PDB entry 4G7R | X-ray diffraction, 3.05 A resolution | chains A and B of the 3 polymer chains in the assembly

== Chain A ==
Molecule: Cytochrome c oxidase subunit 1
Organism: Thermus thermophilus
Notes: EC 1.9.3.1
Reference sequence: Q5SJ79 (COX1_THET8); residue numbers follow UniProt; this construct covers 2-562
Amino-acid sequence (569 residues; numbered -6 to 562; the number before each row is that of its first residue; numbers below 1 keep their minus sign (Met-6 is residue -6)):
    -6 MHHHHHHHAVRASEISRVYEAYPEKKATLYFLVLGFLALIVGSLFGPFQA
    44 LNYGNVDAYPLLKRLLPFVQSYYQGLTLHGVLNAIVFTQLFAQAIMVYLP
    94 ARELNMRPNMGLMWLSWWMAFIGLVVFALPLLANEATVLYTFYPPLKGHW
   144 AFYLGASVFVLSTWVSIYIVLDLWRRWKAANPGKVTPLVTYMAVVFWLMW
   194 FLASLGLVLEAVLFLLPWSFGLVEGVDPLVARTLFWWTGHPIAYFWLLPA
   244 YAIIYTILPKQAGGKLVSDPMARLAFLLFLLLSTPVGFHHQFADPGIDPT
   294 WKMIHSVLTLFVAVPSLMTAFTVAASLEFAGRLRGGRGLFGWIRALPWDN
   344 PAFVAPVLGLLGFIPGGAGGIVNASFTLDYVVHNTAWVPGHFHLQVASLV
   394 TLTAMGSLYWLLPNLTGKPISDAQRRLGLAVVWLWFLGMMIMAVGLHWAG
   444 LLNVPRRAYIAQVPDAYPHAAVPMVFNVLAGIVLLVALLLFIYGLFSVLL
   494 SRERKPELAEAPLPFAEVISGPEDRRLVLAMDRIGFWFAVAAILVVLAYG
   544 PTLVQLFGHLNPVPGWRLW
Unresolved in the structure: -6 to 11
Construct notes: expression tag (-6 to 1); engineered mutation Phe120 (Ala in Q5SJ79), Ala236 (Val in Q5SJ79)
Bound ions: heme Fe: His72, His386; Cu ion: His233, His282, His283 (together with peroxide ion); heme-as Fe: His384 (together with peroxide ion)
Residues lining bound ligands:
  - heme-as (HAS): Tyr133, Tyr136, Trp229, His233, Ala236, Tyr237, Trp239, Leu240, Tyr244, His282, His283, Phe285, Thr302, Ala306, Ser309, Leu310, Thr312, Ala313, Val316, Ala317, Leu320, Trp335, Ile336, Leu339, Val350, Leu353, Leu354, Phe356, Ile357, Gly360, Gly363, Ile364, Asn366, Ala367, Asp372, His376, Asn377, Val381, His384, Phe385, Gln388, Val389, Val393, Arg449
  - heme (HEM): Leu32, Ser36, Gly39, Pro40, Gln42, Ala43, Tyr46, Tyr65, Leu69, His72, Gly73, Asn76, Ala77, Phe80, Thr81, Leu132, Tyr133, Pro382, Phe385, His386, Val389, Ala390, Thr394, Trp428, Met432, Met435, Arg449, Arg450, Ala451, Leu477
  - peroxide ion (PER): Gly232, His233, Ala236, His282, His283
Swiss-Prot annotation at these positions:
  - binding site (Fe(II)-heme a): His72, His386
  - binding site (Cu cation): His233, Tyr237, His282, His283
  - binding site (heme a3): His384
  - cross-link: His233 to Tyr237 (1'-histidyl-3'-tyrosine (His-Tyr))

== Chain B ==
Molecule: Cytochrome c oxidase subunit 2
Organism: Thermus thermophilus
Notes: EC 1.9.3.1
Reference sequence: Q5SJ80 (COX2_THET8); residues 1-168 here = UniProt positions 1-168
Amino-acid sequence (168 residues; row label = number of the first residue in the row):
     1 MVDEHKAHKAILAYEKGWLAFSLAMLFVFIALIAYTLATHTAGVIPAGKL
    51 ERVDPTTVRQEGPWADPAQAVVQTGPNQYTVYVLAFAFGYQPNPIEVPQG
   101 AEIVFKITSPDVIHGFHVEGTNINVEVLPGEVSTVRYTFKRPGEYRIICN
   151 QYCGLGHQNMFGTIVVKE
Unresolved in the structure: 1-2
Bound ions: dinuclear copper ion: His114, Cys149, Gln151, Cys153, His157, Met160
Swiss-Prot annotation at these positions:
  - binding site (Cu cation): His114, Cys149, Cys153, His157

== Chain A / chain B interface ==
Pairs across the interface (122; chain A residue first):
  Ser64(A) - Leu155(B)
  Tyr66(A) - Tyr152(B)  hydrophobic
  Tyr66(A) - His157(B)
  Tyr66(A) - Gln158(B)  hydrogen bond
  Thr130(A) - Tyr152(B)  hydrogen bond (backbone-side chain)
  Leu132(A) - Tyr152(B)  hydrophobic
  Tyr136(A) - Gln151(B)
  Pro137(A) - Ile113(B)
  Pro138(A) - Asp111(B)
  Pro138(A) - Val112(B)  hydrophobic
  Pro138(A) - Ile113(B)
  Pro138(A) - Pro129(B)  hydrophobic
  Leu139(A) - Val112(B)  hydrophobic
  Leu139(A) - Tyr152(B)  hydrophobic
  Asp220(A) - Arg52(B)  salt bridge
  Pro221(A) - Pro129(B)
  Leu222(A) - Leu50(B)  hydrophobic
  Leu222(A) - Leu128(B)  hydrophobic
  Arg225(A) - Ile113(B)
  Arg225(A) - Glu126(B)  salt bridge
  Arg225(A) - Gln151(B)
  Lys258(A) - Glu4(B)  salt bridge
  Val260(A) - His8(B)  hydrogen bond (backbone-side chain)
  Val260(A) - Ile11(B)  hydrophobic
  Ser261(A) - Leu12(B)
  Met264(A) - Glu15(B)
  Met264(A) - Leu19(B)  hydrophobic
  Phe285(A) - Pro46(B)
  Ala286(A) - Asn124(B)
  Ala286(A) - Val125(B)
  Ala286(A) - Glu126(B)  hydrogen bond (backbone-backbone)
  Asp287(A) - Pro46(B)
  Pro288(A) - Glu126(B)
  Pro288(A) - Leu128(B)
  Pro288(A) - Glu131(B)
  Pro288(A) - Ser133(B)
  Gly289(A) - Gly48(B)
  Gly289(A) - Lys49(B)
  Gly289(A) - Leu50(B)
  Ile290(A) - Gly48(B)  hydrogen bond (backbone-backbone)
  Asp291(A) - Gly48(B)
  Pro292(A) - Pro46(B)
  Pro292(A) - Gly48(B)
  Lys295(A) - Pro46(B)
  Met296(A) - Ile30(B)  hydrophobic
  Met296(A) - Leu37(B)  hydrophobic
  Val300(A) - Ile30(B)  hydrophobic
  Leu303(A) - Leu26(B)
  Leu303(A) - Ile30(B)  hydrophobic
  Leu303(A) - Ile33(B)  hydrophobic
  Phe304(A) - Phe27(B)  hydrophobic
  Val307(A) - Leu26(B)  hydrophobic
  Leu310(A) - Trp18(B)  hydrogen bond (backbone-side chain)
  Leu310(A) - Ser22(B)
  Leu310(A) - Leu26(B)  hydrophobic
  Met311(A) - Glu15(B)
  Met311(A) - Leu19(B)  hydrophobic
  Phe314(A) - Ile11(B)
  Phe314(A) - Glu15(B)
  Phe314(A) - Trp18(B)
  Thr315(A) - Glu15(B)  hydrogen bond
  Ala318(A) - Ile11(B)  hydrophobic
  Phe322(A) - Glu4(B)
  Ser368(A) - Ile33(B)
  Phe369(A) - Ile33(B)  hydrophobic
  Phe369(A) - Ile45(B)  hydrophobic
  Thr370(A) - Thr36(B)  hydrogen bond
  Thr370(A) - Leu37(B)
  Thr370(A) - Ile45(B)
  Tyr373(A) - Val44(B)  hydrophobic
  Tyr373(A) - Ile45(B)
  Tyr373(A) - Pro46(B)
  Tyr373(A) - His117(B)
  Tyr373(A) - Asn122(B)
  Tyr373(A) - Asn124(B)  hydrogen bond (backbone-side chain)
  Val374(A) - Asn122(B)
  His376(A) - Asn124(B)  hydrogen bond (backbone-side chain)
  His376(A) - Glu126(B)  salt bridge
  His376(A) - Asn150(B)  hydrogen bond (backbone-side chain)
  Asn377(A) - Glu126(B)  hydrogen bond
  Asn377(A) - Asn150(B)  hydrogen bond (side chain-backbone)
  Asn377(A) - Gln151(B)
  Leu445(A) - Glu119(B)
  Asn446(A) - His117(B)
  Asn446(A) - Glu119(B)
  Asn446(A) - Gly120(B)
  Asn446(A) - Ile148(B)
  Arg449(A) - Asn150(B)
  Arg449(A) - His157(B)
  Arg450(A) - Gln151(B)  hydrogen bond
  Arg450(A) - His157(B)  hydrogen bond (backbone-side chain)
  Ala451(A) - His157(B)
  Tyr452(A) - Gln158(B)
  Val456(A) - Gln158(B)
  Val456(A) - Asn159(B)
  Ala459(A) - Arg146(B)  hydrogen bond (backbone-side chain)
  Tyr460(A) - Arg146(B)
  Tyr460(A) - Ile148(B)
  Tyr460(A) - Phe161(B)
  Ile512(A) - Glu4(B)
  Ile512(A) - His8(B)
  Ser513(A) - Glu4(B)  hydrogen bond (backbone-side chain)
  Ser513(A) - His5(B)
  Gly514(A) - His8(B)
  Pro515(A) - His8(B)
  Gln548(A) - Leu50(B)
  Leu549(A) - Leu50(B)  hydrophobic
  His552(A) - Arg52(B)  hydrogen bond (backbone-side chain)
  Asn554(A) - Arg52(B)
  Asn554(A) - Val53(B)  hydrogen bond (side chain-backbone)
  Asn554(A) - Gly130(B)  hydrogen bond (side chain-backbone)
  Val556(A) - Pro55(B)  hydrophobic
  Val556(A) - Pro129(B)
  Val556(A) - Gly130(B)
  Pro557(A) - Thr56(B)
  Trp559(A) - Asp111(B)
  Trp559(A) - Val112(B)  hydrophobic
  Leu561(A) - Val112(B)  hydrophobic
  Leu561(A) - Cys153(B)
  Leu561(A) - Gly154(B)
  Leu561(A) - Leu155(B)  hydrogen bond (backbone-backbone)
  Trp562(A) - Leu155(B)  hydrophobic
Interface residues without a listed pair, chain A (72 interface residues in all): Val131, Ser299, Ile364, Asp372, Thr378, Pro448, Gln455
Interface residues without a listed pair, chain B (60 interface residues in all): Tyr14, Leu23, Phe29, Ala34, Ala47, Ala87, Pro110, Val132

== Summary ==
Chain A and chain B form an interface of 72 and 60 residues respectively; the contacts include 21 hydrogen
bonds and 4 salt bridges. Polar pairs include Asp220(A)-Arg52(B), Arg225(A)-Glu126(B) and Lys258(A)-Glu4(B).
Ligands of chain A: heme, heme-as and peroxide ion.
Here chain A is Cytochrome c oxidase subunit 1 and chain B is Cytochrome c oxidase subunit 2, both from
Thermus thermophilus. Entry 4G7R (Structure of Recombinant Cytochrome ba3 Oxidase mutant V236A from Thermus
thermophilus) was determined by X-ray diffraction.
